PDB entry 8GUI | electron microscopy, 2.81 A resolution | chains E and I of the 12 polymer chains in the assembly

[Chain E]
Molecule: Histone H3.1
Source organism: Homo sapiens
UniProtKB: P68431 (H31_HUMAN); residues 0-135 here correspond to UniProt positions 1-136 (UniProt number = residue number + 1)
Amino-acid sequence (136 residues; row label = number of the first residue in the row; numbering starts at 0):
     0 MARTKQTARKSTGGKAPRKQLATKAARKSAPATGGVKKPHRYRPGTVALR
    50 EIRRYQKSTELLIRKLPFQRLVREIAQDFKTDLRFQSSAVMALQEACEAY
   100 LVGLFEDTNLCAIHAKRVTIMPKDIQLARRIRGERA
Not modelled in the structure: 0-35, 135
Curated features (UniProtKB/Swiss-Prot):
  - modified residue: Arg2 (Asymmetric dimethylarginine), Thr3 (Phosphothreonine), Lys4 (Allysine), Gln5 (5-glutamyl dopamine), Thr6 (Phosphothreonine), Arg8 (Citrulline), Lys9 (N6,N6,N6-trimethyllysine), Ser10 (ADP-ribosylserine), Thr11 (Phosphothreonine), Lys14 (N6-(2-hydroxyisobutyryl)lysine), Arg17 (Asymmetric dimethylarginine), Lys18 (N6-(2-hydroxyisobutyryl)lysine), Lys23 (N6-(2-hydroxyisobutyryl)lysine), Arg26 (Citrulline), Lys27 (N6,N6,N6-trimethyllysine), Ser28 (ADP-ribosylserine), Lys36 (N6,N6,N6-trimethyllysine), Lys37 (N6-methyllysine), Tyr41 (Phosphotyrosine), Lys56 (N6,N6,N6-trimethyllysine) and 8 more in UniProt
  - lipidation: Lys18 (N6-decanoyllysine)

[Chain I]
Molecule: 147-nt DNA strand
Sequence (147 nucleotides; each row starts with the number of its first residue):
     1 CTGGAGAATCCCGGTGCCGAGGCCGCTCAATTGGTCGTAGACAGCTCTAG
    51 CACCGCTTAAACGCACGTACGCGCTGTCCCCCGCGTTTTAACCGCCAAGG
   101 GGATTACTCCCTAGTCTCCAGGCACGTGTCAGATATATACATCCTGT

[How chain E and chain I interact]
Residue-residue contacts - 25 pairs, chain E then chain I:
  Lys37(E) - DG146(I)  phosphate contact
  Arg40(E) - DT145(I)  phosphate contact
  Tyr41(E) - DC143(I)  phosphate contact
  Tyr41(E) - DC144(I)  sugar contact
  Arg42(E) - DC144(I)  salt bridge to the phosphate
  Pro43(E) - DA69(I)  phosphate contact
  Thr45(E) - DC143(I)  phosphate contact
  Thr45(E) - DC144(I)  hydrogen bond to the phosphate
  Arg63(E) - DA60(I)  sugar contact
  Arg63(E) - DA61(I)  salt bridge to the phosphate
  Arg72(E) - DC51(I)  salt bridge to the phosphate
  Arg83(E) - DG50(I)  sugar contact
  Arg83(E) - DC51(I)  phosphate contact
  Phe84(E) - DG50(I)  sugar contact
  Phe84(E) - DC51(I)  hydrogen bond to the phosphate
  Gln85(E) - DG50(I)  phosphate contact
  Ser86(E) - DG50(I)  phosphate contact
  Lys115(E) - DG71(I)  phosphate contact
  Arg116(E) - DG71(I)  phosphate contact
  Arg116(E) - DC72(I)  salt bridge to the phosphate
  Val117(E) - DC70(I)  phosphate contact
  Val117(E) - DG71(I)  hydrogen bond to the phosphate
  Thr118(E) - DG71(I)  hydrogen bond to the phosphate
  Met120(E) - DG71(I)  phosphate contact
  Met120(E) - DC72(I)  phosphate contact
Also at the interface, not in a pair above, chain E (21 interface residues in all): His39, Arg52, Leu82, Lys122
Also at the interface, not in a pair above, chain I (13 interface residues in all): DT68

[Summary]
The interface between chain E and chain I involves 21 residues on one side and 13 on the other, with 4
hydrogen bonds and 4 salt bridges. Polar pairs include Thr45(E)-DC144(I), Phe84(E)-DC51(I) and
Val117(E)-DG71(I).
Here chain E is Histone H3.1 (Homo sapiens) and chain I is a 147-nt DNA strand. Entry 8GUI (Bre1-nucleosome
complex (Model I)) was determined by electron microscopy (same publication as 8GUJ and 8GUK).
